Entry 3BGC (X-ray diffraction, 1.80 A resolution); this record covers chains A and B.

== Chain A (and B) ==
Molecule: Protease
Source organism: Human immunodeficiency virus type 1
Notes: EC 3.4.23.16; chain B of this document is another copy of the same molecule, construct and numbering; everything in this record applies to it too
UniProt: P03367 (POL_HV1BR); residues 1-99 here correspond to UniProt positions 501-599 (UniProt number = residue number + 500)
Amino-acid sequence (99 residues; row label = number of the first residue in the row):
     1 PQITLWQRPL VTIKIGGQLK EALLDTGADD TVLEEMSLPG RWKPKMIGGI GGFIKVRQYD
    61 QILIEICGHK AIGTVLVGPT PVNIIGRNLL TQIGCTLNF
Ligand contacts: LJH (N,N'-(iminodiethane-2,1-diyl)bis(4-amino-N-benzylbenzenesulfonamide)): Arg8, Leu23, Asp25, Gly27, Ala28, Asp29, Asp30, Val32, Ile47, Gly48, Gly49, Ile50, Leu76, Thr80, Pro81, Val82, Ile84

== Chain A / chain B interface ==
Residue-residue contacts (96):
  Pro1(A) - Leu97(B)
  Pro1(A) - Asn98(B)
  Pro1(A) - Phe99(B)  hydrogen bond (backbone-backbone)
  Gln2(A) - Thr96(B)
  Gln2(A) - Leu97(B)
  Gln2(A) - Asn98(B)
  Ile3(A) - Thr96(B)
  Ile3(A) - Leu97(B)  hydrogen bond (backbone-backbone)
  Ile3(A) - Phe99(B)  hydrophobic
  Leu5(A) - Thr26(B)
  Leu5(A) - Arg87(B)  hydrogen bond (backbone-side chain)
  Leu5(A) - Leu90(B)  hydrophobic
  Leu5(A) - Thr91(B)
  Leu5(A) - Cys95(B)
  Trp6(A) - Arg87(B)  hydrogen bond (backbone-side chain)
  Trp6(A) - Thr91(B)
  Gln7(A) - Arg87(B)
  Arg8(A) - Asp29(B)  salt bridge
  Arg8(A) - Arg87(B)
  Pro9(A) - Thr26(B)
  Pro9(A) - Leu97(B)  hydrophobic
  Leu23(A) - Gly27(B)
  Leu24(A) - Thr26(B)  hydrogen bond (backbone-side chain)
  Leu24(A) - Leu97(B)  hydrophobic
  Asp25(A) - Asp25(B)
  Asp25(A) - Thr26(B)
  Asp25(A) - Gly27(B)
  Thr26(A) - Leu5(B)
  Thr26(A) - Pro9(B)
  Thr26(A) - Leu24(B)  hydrogen bond (side chain-backbone)
  Thr26(A) - Asp25(B)
  Thr26(A) - Thr26(B)  hydrogen bond (side chain-backbone)
  Thr26(A) - Leu97(B)
  Gly27(A) - Leu23(B)
  Gly27(A) - Asp25(B)  hydrogen bond (backbone-side chain)
  Asp29(A) - Arg8(B)  salt bridge
  Ile47(A) - Ile50(B)  hydrophobic
  Gly48(A) - Ile50(B)
  Gly49(A) - Pro81(B)
  Ile50(A) - Ile47(B)  hydrophobic
  Ile50(A) - Gly49(B)
  Ile50(A) - Ile50(B)  hydrogen bond (backbone-backbone)
  Ile50(A) - Gly51(B)  hydrogen bond (backbone-backbone)
  Ile50(A) - Gly52(B)
  Ile50(A) - Ile54(B)  hydrophobic
  Gly51(A) - Gly51(B)
  Gly51(A) - Gly52(B)
  Gly51(A) - Ile54(B)
  Gly52(A) - Ile50(B)
  Gly52(A) - Gly51(B)
  Ile54(A) - Ile50(B)  hydrophobic
  Cys67(A) - Phe99(B)  hydrophobic
  His69(A) - Phe99(B)
  Pro81(A) - Gly49(B)
  Pro81(A) - Ile50(B)
  Arg87(A) - Leu5(B)  hydrogen bond (side chain-backbone)
  Arg87(A) - Trp6(B)  hydrogen bond (side chain-backbone)
  Arg87(A) - Gln7(B)
  Arg87(A) - Arg8(B)
  Arg87(A) - Pro9(B)
  Leu90(A) - Leu5(B)  hydrophobic
  Thr91(A) - Leu5(B)
  Thr91(A) - Trp6(B)
  Gln92(A) - Trp6(B)
  Ile93(A) - Phe99(B)
  Gly94(A) - Asn98(B)
  Gly94(A) - Phe99(B)
  Cys95(A) - Leu5(B)
  Cys95(A) - Leu97(B)  hydrophobic
  Cys95(A) - Asn98(B)
  Cys95(A) - Phe99(B)  hydrophobic
  Thr96(A) - Gln2(B)
  Thr96(A) - Ile3(B)
  Thr96(A) - Thr4(B)
  Thr96(A) - Thr96(B)
  Thr96(A) - Leu97(B)
  Thr96(A) - Asn98(B)  hydrogen bond (backbone-backbone)
  Leu97(A) - Pro1(B)
  Leu97(A) - Gln2(B)
  Leu97(A) - Ile3(B)  hydrogen bond (backbone-backbone)
  Leu97(A) - Thr26(B)
  Leu97(A) - Cys95(B)  hydrophobic
  Leu97(A) - Thr96(B)
  Leu97(A) - Leu97(B)  hydrophobic
  Asn98(A) - Pro1(B)
  Asn98(A) - Gln2(B)
  Asn98(A) - Gly94(B)
  Asn98(A) - Cys95(B)
  Asn98(A) - Thr96(B)  hydrogen bond (backbone-backbone)
  Asn98(A) - Asn98(B)
  Phe99(A) - Pro1(B)  hydrogen bond (backbone-backbone)
  Phe99(A) - Cys67(B)  hydrophobic
  Phe99(A) - His69(B)
  Phe99(A) - Ile93(B)
  Phe99(A) - Gly94(B)
  Phe99(A) - Cys95(B)  hydrophobic
Other interface residues (no listed pair), chain A (39 interface residues in all): Thr4, Val32, Phe53, Thr80
Other interface residues (no listed pair), chain B (36 interface residues in all): Ile66, Ile84

== In short ==
39 residues of chain A and 36 residues of chain B are in contact; the contacts include 16 hydrogen bonds and 2
salt bridges. Polar contacts include Arg8(A)-Asp29(B), Leu5(A)-Arg87(B) and Trp6(A)-Arg87(B). Chain A binds
compound LJH.
Chain A and chain B are both Protease (Human immunodeficiency virus type 1); the structure, HIV-1 protease in
complex with a benzyl decorated oligoamine, was determined by X-ray diffraction, deposited together with 3BGB.
